PDB entry 6P0S | X-ray diffraction, 2.70 A resolution | chains B and C of the 5 polymer chains in the assembly

== Chain B ==
Name: DNA-binding protein Fis
Source organism: Escherichia coli
UniProt: P0A6R3 (FIS_ECOLI); numbering as in UniProt (aligned over 1-98)
Sequence (98 residues; each row starts with the number of its first residue):
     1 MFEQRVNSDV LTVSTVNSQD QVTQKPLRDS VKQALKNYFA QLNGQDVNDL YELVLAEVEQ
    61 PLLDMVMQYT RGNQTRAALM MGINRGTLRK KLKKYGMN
Not modelled in the structure: 1-8, 16-23
UniProt features mapped onto this chain:
  - DNA-binding region: Gln74 to Lys93 (H-T-H motif)
  - region: Asn17 to Gly44 (Required for the stimulation of HIN-mediated recombination)
From the paper describing this entry:
  - binding site for DNA (27-mer), fx1-2: Asn73, Arg85
  - binding site for DNA (27-mer), fx1-2 (chain C): Asn84
  - binding site for DNA (27-mer), fx1-2: Thr75 (proposed by the authors, not directly observed)

== Chain C ==
Molecule: DNA (27-mer), fx1-2
Sequence (27 nucleotides; numbered 1 to 27; the number before each row is that of its first residue):
     1 AATTTTGCAT AAAAAACAGA CTACATT

== How chain B and chain C interact ==
Contacting residue pairs (12):
  Gly72(B) - DT6(C)  phosphate contact
  Asn73(B) - DT5(C)  hydrogen bond to the phosphate
  Asn73(B) - DT6(C)  phosphate contact
  Gln74(B) - DT6(C)  hydrogen bond to the phosphate
  Gln74(B) - DG7(C)  hydrogen bond to the phosphate
  Thr75(B) - DT5(C)  sugar contact
  Thr75(B) - DT6(C)  hydrogen bond to the phosphate
  Arg85(B) - DT6(C)  base contact
  Arg85(B) - DG7(C)  hydrogen bond to the base
  Arg85(B) - DC8(C)  base contact
  Arg89(B) - DT6(C)  sugar contact
  Arg89(B) - DG7(C)  salt bridge to the phosphate
Also at the interface, not in a pair above, chain B (7 interface residues in all): Arg76

== In short ==
Chain B and chain C form an interface of 7 and 4 residues respectively; the contacts include 5 hydrogen bonds
and 1 salt bridge. Among the polar pairs are Arg85(B)-DG7(C), Asn73(B)-DT5(C) and Gln74(B)-DT6(C). From the
paper: a binding site for DNA (27-mer), fx1-2 at Asn73(B), Arg85(B) and Thr75(B); a binding site for DNA
(27-mer), fx1-2 (chain C) at Asn84(B).
Here chain B is DNA-binding protein Fis (Escherichia coli) and chain C is DNA (27-mer), fx1-2. Entry 6P0S
(Crystal structure of ternary DNA complex "FX2" containing E. coli Fis and phage lambda Xis) was determined by
X-ray diffraction, deposited together with 6P0T and 6P0U.
